Entry 4Z47 (X-ray diffraction, 1.45 A resolution); this record covers chains A and C of the 3 polymer chains in the assembly.

== Chain A ==
Name: G/T mismatch-specific thymine DNA glycosylase
Source organism: Homo sapiens
Notes: EC 3.2.2.29
Reference sequence: Q13569 (TDG_HUMAN); residues 111-308 here = UniProt positions 111-308
Sequence (204 residues; row label = number of the first residue in the row):
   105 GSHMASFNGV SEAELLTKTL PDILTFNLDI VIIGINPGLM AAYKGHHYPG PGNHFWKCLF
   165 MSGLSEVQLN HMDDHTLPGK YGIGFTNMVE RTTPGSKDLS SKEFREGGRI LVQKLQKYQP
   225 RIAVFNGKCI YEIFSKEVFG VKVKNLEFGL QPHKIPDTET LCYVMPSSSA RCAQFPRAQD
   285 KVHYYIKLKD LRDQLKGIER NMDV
Unresolved in the structure: 105-110, 307-308
Sequence notes: expression tag (105-110)

== Chain C ==
Molecule: 28-nt DNA strand
Sequence (28 nucleotides; row label = number of the first residue in the row):
     1 CAGCTCTGTA CGTGAGCGAT GGACAGCT

== How chain A and chain C interact ==
Pairs across the interface (12):
  Pro155(A) with DA15(C), phosphate contact; DG16(C), phosphate contact
  Lys246(A) with DT5(C), phosphate contact
  Ala274(A) with DG12(C), hydrogen bond to the base
  Arg275(A) with DG12(C), hydrogen bond to the base
  Cys276(A) with DG12(C), base contact
  Ala277(A) with DC11(C), base contact; DG12(C), sugar contact
  Pro280(A) with DG12(C), hydrogen bond to the base; DT13(C), sugar contact
  Arg281(A) with DT13(C), phosphate contact; DG14(C), phosphate contact
Interface residues without a listed pair, chain A (10 interface residues in all): Gly156, Gln278

== In short ==
10 residues of chain A and 7 residues of chain C are in contact; the contacts include 3 hydrogen bonds. Among
the polar pairs are Ala274(A)-DG12(C), Arg275(A)-DG12(C) and Pro280(A)-DG12(C).
Chain A is G/T mismatch-specific thymine DNA glycosylase (Homo sapiens) and chain C is a 28-nt DNA strand; the
structure, Structure of the enzyme-product complex resulting from TDG action on a GU mismatch in the presence
..., was determined by X-ray diffraction, deposited together with 4Z3A, 4Z7B, 4Z7Z and 4XEG.
